5YAN - chains A and B of the 3 polymer chains in the assembly; structure by X-ray diffraction, 1.77 A resolution.

Chain A:
Molecule: Collagen
Chain sequence (32 residues; row label = number of the first residue in the row):
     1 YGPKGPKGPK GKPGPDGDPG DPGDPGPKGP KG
Modified positions: P13, P19, P22, P25 (4-hydroxyproline; HYP)
What the authors report for this chain:
  - mutagenesis - D18A (Tm change 5.5 degC), D21K (Tm change 0.9 degC), D24A (Tm change 2.9 degC), D24K (Tm change 1.9 degC): decreased stability
  - mutagenesis - D21A: unchanged stability

Chain B:
Molecule: Collagen
Chain sequence (32 residues; each row starts with the number of its first residue):
     1 YGPDGDPGDP GDPGPDGKPG PDGPDGPDGD PG
Modified positions: P7, P10, P13, P19, P31 (4-hydroxyproline; HYP)
What the authors report for this chain:
  - mutagenesis - K18A: unchanged stability
  - mutagenesis - K18D: decreased stability

Interface between chain A and chain B:
Residue-residue contacts (54; chain A residue first):
  Y1(A) with P3(B)
  G2(A) with P3(B)
  P3(A) with P3(B)
  K4(A) with P3(B); D4(B); D6(B), salt bridge
  G5(A) with P3(B), hydrogen bond (backbone-backbone); D4(B); G5(B)
  P6(A) with G5(B)
  K7(A) with D6(B); P7(B); D9(B), salt bridge
  G8(A) with D6(B), hydrogen bond (backbone-backbone); G8(B)
  P9(A) with G8(B)
  K10(A) with D9(B); P10(B); D12(B), salt bridge
  G11(A) with D9(B), hydrogen bond (backbone-backbone); G11(B)
  K12(A) with G11(B)
  P13(A) with D12(B)
  G14(A) with D12(B), hydrogen bond (backbone-backbone); G14(B)
  P15(A) with G14(B)
  D16(A) with P15(B)
  G17(A) with P15(B), hydrogen bond (backbone-backbone); G17(B)
  D18(A) with G17(B)
  P19(A) with K18(B)
  G20(A) with K18(B), hydrogen bond (backbone-backbone); G20(B); P21(B)
  D21(A) with G20(B)
  P22(A) with P21(B)
  G23(A) with P21(B), hydrogen bond (backbone-backbone); G23(B)
  D24(A) with G23(B)
  P25(A) with P24(B)
  G26(A) with P24(B), hydrogen bond (backbone-backbone); G26(B)
  P27(A) with G26(B)
  K28(A) with P27(B); D28(B); D30(B), salt bridge
  G29(A) with P27(B), hydrogen bond (backbone-backbone); G29(B)
  P30(A) with G29(B)
  K31(A) with D30(B); P31(B), hydrogen bond (side chain-backbone); G32(B)
  G32(A) with D30(B), hydrogen bond (backbone-backbone); G32(B)
Also at the interface, not in a pair above, chain B (30 interface residues in all): G2, P13, D16, P19, D22

Summary:
32 residues of chain A and 30 residues of chain B are in contact; the contacts include 11 hydrogen bonds and 4
salt bridges. Polar pairs include K4(A)-D6(B), K7(A)-D9(B) and K10(A)-D12(B). The paper reports that D18A,
D21K and D24A of chain A, among others, reduce stability; K18D of chain B reduces stability; 7 substitutions
were tested in all.
Chain A is Collagen and chain B is Collagen; the structure, Deconstructing the Salt-Bridge Network of a
Computationally Designed Collagen Heterotrimer, was determined by X-ray diffraction.
